PDB entry 3FHZ | X-ray diffraction, 3.27 A resolution | chains B and C of the 12 polymer chains in the assembly

# Chain B (and C)
Molecule: Arginine repressor
From: Mycobacterium tuberculosis
Notes: chain C of this document is another copy of the same molecule, construct and numbering; everything in this record applies to it too
UniProtKB: P0A4Y8 (ARGR_MYCTU); numbering as in UniProt (aligned over 1-170)
Sequence (170 residues; numbered 1 to 170; the number before each row is that of its first residue):
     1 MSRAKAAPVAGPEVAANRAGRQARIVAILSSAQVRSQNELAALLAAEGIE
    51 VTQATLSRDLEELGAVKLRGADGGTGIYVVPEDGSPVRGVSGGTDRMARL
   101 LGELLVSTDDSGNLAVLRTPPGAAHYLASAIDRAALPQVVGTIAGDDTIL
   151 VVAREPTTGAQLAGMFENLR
Not modelled in the structure: 1-9 (chain C: 1-10)
Ligand contacts:
  - arginine (ARG), molecule 1: D83, H125, A128, S129, D132, T142, I143, A144
  - arginine (ARG), molecule 2: P121, G122, D146
  - arginine (ARG), molecule 3: G145, D146, D147, T148

# Chain B / chain C interface
Contacting residue pairs (29; chain B residue first):
  V106(B) with G84(C); S85(C)
  D109(B) with V140(C); R154(C), salt bridge
  D110(B) with V140(C)
  S111(B) with N113(C), hydrogen bond (backbone-side chain); V140(C); V152(C); A153(C), hydrogen bond (side chain-backbone); R154(C)
  G112(B) with N113(C); E155(C), hydrogen bond (backbone-side chain)
  L114(B) with L114(C), hydrophobic
  V116(B) with V140(C), hydrophobic
  R118(B) with G84(C); D132(C), salt bridge; G141(C)
  T119(B) with D83(C); G84(C)
  P121(B) with E82(C); D83(C)
  I143(B) with I143(C)
  A144(B) with I143(C)
  G145(B) with I143(C)
  D146(B) with H125(C)
  D147(B) with D83(C); G84(C), hydrogen bond (side chain-backbone)
  T148(B) with T142(C), hydrogen bond (side chain-backbone)
  L150(B) with I143(C), hydrophobic
Other interface residues (no listed pair), chain B (18 interface residues in all): P120
Other interface residues (no listed pair), chain C (18 interface residues in all): P86, A144

# Overview
The chain B/chain C interface involves 18 residues from each chain; the contacts include 5 hydrogen bonds and
2 salt bridges. Among the polar pairs are D109(B)-R154(C), R118(B)-D132(C) and S111(B)-N113(C). Bound to chain
B: 3 copies of arginine.
Both chains are Arginine repressor (Mycobacterium tuberculosis). Entry 3FHZ (Crystal structure of the arginine
repressor from Mycobacterium tuberculosis bound with its DNA operator and co-repressor ...) was determined by
X-ray diffraction.
